2M8S - chains A and B; structure by solution NMR.

Chain A:
Molecule: BAG family molecular chaperone regulator 1
Organism: Mus musculus
UniProtKB: Q60739 (BAG1_MOUSE); residues 1-97 here correspond to UniProt positions 137-233 (UniProt number = residue number + 136)
Sequence (97 residues; numbered 1 to 97; the number before each row is that of its first residue):
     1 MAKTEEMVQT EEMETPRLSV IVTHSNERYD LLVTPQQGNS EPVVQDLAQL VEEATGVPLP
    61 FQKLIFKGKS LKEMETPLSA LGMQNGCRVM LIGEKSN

Chain B:
Molecule: Proheparin-binding EGF-like growth factor
Organism: Homo sapiens
UniProtKB: Q99075 (HBEGF_HUMAN); residues 185-208 here = UniProt positions 185-208
Sequence (24 residues; numbered 185 to 208; the number before each row is that of its first residue):
   185 RYHRRGGYDV ENEEKVKLGM TNSH

Interface between chain A and chain B:
Pairs across the interface (7):
  Ser25(A) - Ser207(B)
  Asn26(A) - His208(B)
  Glu27(A) - Arg188(B)
  Glu27(A) - Arg189(B)
  Glu27(A) - Ser207(B)
  Tyr29(A) - Arg188(B)
  Glu94(A) - His187(B)
Other interface residues (no listed pair), chain A (7 interface residues in all): His24, Asn97

Summary:
7 residues of chain A and 5 residues of chain B are in contact.
Chain A is BAG family molecular chaperone regulator 1 (Mus musculus) and chain B is Proheparin-binding
EGF-like growth factor (Homo sapiens); the structure, NMR Structure of the Cytoplasmic Tail of the Membrane
Form of Heparin-binding EGF-like Growth Factor (proHB-EGF-CT) ..., was determined by solution NMR.
